PDB entry 7C1Z | X-ray diffraction, 2.10 A resolution | chains A and B

Chain A (and B):
Name: PfkB-like carbohydrate kinase family protein
Source organism: Arabidopsis thaliana
Notes: chain B of this document is another copy of the same molecule, construct and numbering; everything in this record applies to it too
UniProtKB: Q94AT3 (Q94AT3_ARATH); residues 1-378 here = UniProt positions 1-378
Chain sequence (378 residues; numbered 1 to 378; the number before each row is that of its first residue):
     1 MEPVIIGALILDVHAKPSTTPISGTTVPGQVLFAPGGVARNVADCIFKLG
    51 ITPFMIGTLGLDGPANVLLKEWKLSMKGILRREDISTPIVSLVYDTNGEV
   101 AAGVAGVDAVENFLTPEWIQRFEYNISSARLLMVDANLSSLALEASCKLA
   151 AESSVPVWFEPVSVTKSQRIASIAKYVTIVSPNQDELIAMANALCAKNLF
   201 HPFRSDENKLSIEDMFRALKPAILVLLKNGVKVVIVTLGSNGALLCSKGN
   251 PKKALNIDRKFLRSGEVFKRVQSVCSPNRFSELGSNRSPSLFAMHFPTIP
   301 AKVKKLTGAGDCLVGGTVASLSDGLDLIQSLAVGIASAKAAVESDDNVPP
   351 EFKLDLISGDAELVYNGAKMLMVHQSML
Not modelled in the structure: 204-209, 257-267, 284-287, 378 (chain B: 204-206, 259-263, 281-289, 373-378)
Bound ions: Mg2+: Ser181, Thr237 (together with ATP); Na+: Lys305, Ala341, Ser344, Asp346
Residues lining bound ligands: ATP (adenosine-5'-triphosphate): Asn183, Thr237, Leu238, Gly239, Ser240, Gly242, Ala243, Thr298, Ile299, Ala301, Val303, Leu306, Thr307, Gly308, Ala309, Gly310, Asp311, Leu313, Ile335, Ala338, Lys339, Val342
Swiss-Prot annotation at these positions:
  - binding site (pseudouridine): Asp12, Thr26, Gly37 to Asn41, Asn137, Lys166, Asp311
  - binding site (Mg(2+)): Ser181, Thr237
  - binding site (ATP): Thr237, Gly239, Gly242, Thr298, Leu306, Gly310
  - mutagenesis: Ile10 (I10A: Reduces kinase activity 2-fold), Asp12 (D12A: Reduces kinase activity 171-fold; D12N: Reduces kinase activity 66-fold), Thr26 (T26A: Reduces kinase activity 8-fold; T26S: Reduces kinase activity 2-fold; T26V: Reduces kinase activity 13-fold), Asn137 (N137A: Reduces kinase activity 39-fold), Glu160 (E160A: Reduces kinase activity 214-fold; E160Q: Reduces kinase activity 50-fold), Lys166 (K166A: Reduces kinase activity 6-fold), Thr298 (T298A: Reduces kinase activity 2-fold; T298V: No effect on kinase activity), Val303 (V303A: Reduces kinase activity 3-fold), Leu306 (L306A: Reduces kinase activity 4-fold), Asp311 (D311A: Reduces kinase activity 171-fold), Val342 (V342A: Reduces kinase activity 5-fold)
From the paper describing this entry:
  - Mg2+ coordination: Ser181, Thr237
  - Mg2+ coordination through a water molecule: Glu160, Glu186
  - mutagenesis - E160A, E160Q, D311A: abolished catalytic activity on ATP
  - catalytic residues: Asp311 (proposed by the authors, not directly observed)
  - mutagenesis - T26A, T26S, T26V: unchanged catalytic activity on uridine

How chain A and chain B interact:
Contacting residue pairs - 51 pairs, chain A then chain B:
  Leu11(A) - Phe33(B)  hydrophobic
  Val13(A) - Phe33(B)  hydrophobic
  Ala15(A) - Val104(B)  hydrophobic
  Pro17(A) - Val104(B)  hydrophobic
  Ser23(A) - Val100(B)
  Ser23(A) - Ala101(B)
  Gly24(A) - Val100(B)  hydrogen bond (backbone-backbone)
  Thr25(A) - Gly103(B)
  Thr26(A) - Leu92(B)
  Thr26(A) - Gly103(B)
  Val27(A) - Gly103(B)  hydrogen bond (backbone-backbone)
  Val27(A) - Val104(B)
  Val27(A) - Ala105(B)  hydrogen bond (backbone-backbone)
  Pro28(A) - Ala105(B)
  Gly29(A) - Val104(B)
  Gly29(A) - Ala105(B)  hydrogen bond (backbone-backbone)
  Gly29(A) - Gly106(B)
  Val31(A) - Ile89(B)  hydrophobic
  Val31(A) - Val104(B)  hydrophobic
  Phe33(A) - Leu11(B)  hydrophobic
  Phe33(A) - Phe33(B)  hydrophobic
  Phe33(A) - Gly63(B)
  Phe33(A) - Pro64(B)
  Phe33(A) - Val67(B)  hydrophobic
  Asp62(A) - Lys70(B)
  Gly63(A) - Lys70(B)
  Asn66(A) - Lys70(B)  hydrogen bond
  Val67(A) - Gly63(B)
  Ile89(A) - Val31(B)  hydrophobic
  Ile89(A) - Phe33(B)  hydrophobic
  Val90(A) - Thr26(B)
  Ser91(A) - Ala15(B)
  Ser91(A) - Ser91(B)
  Leu92(A) - Thr26(B)
  Val93(A) - Val93(B)  hydrophobic
  Val100(A) - Ser23(B)
  Val100(A) - Gly24(B)  hydrogen bond (backbone-backbone)
  Gly103(A) - Thr26(B)
  Gly103(A) - Val27(B)  hydrogen bond (backbone-backbone)
  Val104(A) - Ala15(B)  hydrophobic
  Val104(A) - Lys16(B)
  Val104(A) - Val27(B)
  Val104(A) - Gly29(B)
  Val104(A) - Gln30(B)
  Val104(A) - Val31(B)
  Val104(A) - Val93(B)  hydrophobic
  Ala105(A) - Thr26(B)
  Ala105(A) - Val27(B)  hydrogen bond (backbone-backbone)
  Ala105(A) - Pro28(B)
  Ala105(A) - Gly29(B)  hydrogen bond (backbone-backbone)
  Gly106(A) - Gly29(B)
Interface residues without a listed pair, chain A (37 interface residues in all): Lys16, Pro21, Ile22, Gln30, Pro64, Glu99, Ala101, Ala102, Asp108, Ser163
Interface residues without a listed pair, chain B (32 interface residues in all): Val13, Pro17, Thr25, Val90, Glu99, Ala102

Summary:
37 residues of chain A and 32 residues of chain B are in contact, with 9 hydrogen bonds. Polar pairs include
Asn66(A)-Lys70(B), Gly24(A)-Val100(B) and Val27(A)-Gly103(B). Ligands of chain A: ATP. From the paper: the
catalytic residue Asp311(A); E160A, E160Q and D311A of chain A abolish catalytic activity on ATP; 6
substitutions were tested in all.
Both chains are PfkB-like carbohydrate kinase family protein (Arabidopsis thaliana). Entry 7C1Z (ATP bound
structure of Pseudouridine kinase (PUKI) from Arabidopsis thaliana) was determined by X-ray diffraction,
deposited together with 7C1X.
